Entry 6FKJ (X-ray diffraction, 2.15 A resolution); this record covers chains B and E of the 6 polymer chains in the assembly.

Chain B:
Molecule: Tubulin beta-2B chain
From: Bos taurus
UniProt: Q6B856 (TBB2B_BOVIN); the author numbering skips numbers that UniProt does not, so the offset changes along the chain: 1-42 = UniProt 1-42; 45-360 = UniProt 43-358; 369-455 = UniProt 359-445
Amino-acid sequence (445 residues; row label = number of the first residue in the row; note: 10 numbers in that range are skipped by the numbering (no residue carries them; nothing is unmodelled there)):
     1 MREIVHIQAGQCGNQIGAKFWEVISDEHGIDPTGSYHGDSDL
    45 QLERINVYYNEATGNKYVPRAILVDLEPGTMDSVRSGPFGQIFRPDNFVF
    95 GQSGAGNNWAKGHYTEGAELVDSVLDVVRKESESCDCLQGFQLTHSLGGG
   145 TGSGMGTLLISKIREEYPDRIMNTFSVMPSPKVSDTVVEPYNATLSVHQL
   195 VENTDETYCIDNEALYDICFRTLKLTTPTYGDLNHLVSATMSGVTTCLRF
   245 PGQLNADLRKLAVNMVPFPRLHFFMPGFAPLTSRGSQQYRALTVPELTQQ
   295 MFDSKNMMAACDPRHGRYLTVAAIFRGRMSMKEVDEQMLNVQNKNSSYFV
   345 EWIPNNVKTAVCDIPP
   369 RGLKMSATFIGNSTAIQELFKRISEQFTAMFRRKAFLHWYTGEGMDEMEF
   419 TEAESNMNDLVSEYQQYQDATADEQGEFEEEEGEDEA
Disordered / not traced: 278-281, 439-455
Bound ions: Mg2+: Gln11 (together with GDP); Ca2+ near Glu113 (its only coordinating residue here)
Small-molecule neighbours:
  - kni-10075 (DLW; (5S)-2-[(E)-N-(2-ethoxyphenyl)-C-methyl-carbonimidoyl]-3-oxidanyl-5-phenyl-cyclohex-2-en-1-one): Ile4, Tyr52, Gln136, Asn167, Phe169, Glu200, Tyr202, Val238, Thr239, Cys241, Leu242, Leu248, Leu252, Leu255, Asn258, Met259, Ala316, Ala317, Ile318, Lys352, Thr353, Ala354, Ile378
  - GDP (guanosine-5'-diphosphate): Gly10, Gln11, Cys12, Gln15, Ile16, Asp69, Ala99, Asn101, Ser140, Gly142, Gly143, Gly144, Thr145, Gly146, Ser147, Val171, Pro173, Val177, Asp179, Glu183, Asn206, Leu209, Tyr224, Leu227, Asn228
Curated features (UniProtKB/Swiss-Prot):
  - motif: Met1 to Ile4 (MREI motif)
  - binding site (GTP): Gln11, Glu71, Ser140, Gly144, Thr145, Gly146, Asn206, Asn228
  - binding site (Mg(2+)): Glu71
  - modified residue: Ser40 (Phosphoserine), Thr57 (Phosphothreonine), Lys60 (N6-acetyllysine), Ser174 (Phosphoserine), Thr287 (Phosphothreonine), Thr292 (Phosphothreonine), Arg320 (Omega-N-methylarginine), Glu448 (5-glutamyl polyglutamate)
  - cross-link (Glycyl lysine isopeptide (Lys-Gly)): Lys60 (interchain with G-Cter in ubiquitin), Lys326 (interchain with G-Cter in ubiquitin)
Reported in the primary citation:
  - binding site for kni-10075: Ile4, Tyr52, Gln136, Asn167, Phe169, Glu200, Tyr202, Val238, Thr239, Cys241, Leu242, Leu248, Leu252, Leu255, Asn258, Met259, Ala317, Lys352, Ala354
  - conformationally variable residues (side-chain flip): Leu255

Chain E:
Molecule: Stathmin-4
From: Rattus norvegicus
UniProt: P63043 (STMN4_RAT), isoform P63043-3; residues 3-145 here correspond to UniProt positions 74-216 (UniProt number = residue number + 71)
Amino-acid sequence (143 residues; each row starts with the number of its first residue):
     3 MADMEVIELNKCTSGQSFEVILKPPSFDGVPEFNASLPRRRDPSLEEIQK
    53 KLEAAEERRKYQEAELLKHLAEKREHEREVIQKAIEENNNFIKMAKEKLA
   103 QKMESNKENREAHLAAMLERLQEKDKHAEEVRKNKELKEEASR
Disordered / not traced: 3-5, 28-43, 144-145
Differences from the reference sequence: conflict Met3 (Ile74 in P63043), Ala4 (Ser75 in P63043)
Curated features (UniProtKB/Swiss-Prot):
  - modified residue: Ser19 (Phosphoserine)

Interface between chain B and chain E:
Residue-residue contacts (24):
  His107(B) with Lys75(E), hydrogen bond
  Tyr108(B) with His78(E), hydrogen bond; Glu79(E); Val82(E), hydrophobic; Ile83(E)
  Leu152(B) with Glu79(E)
  Ser155(B) with Leu72(E); Lys75(E); Arg76(E), hydrogen bond
  Lys156(B) with Arg76(E); Glu79(E), salt bridge
  Arg158(B) with Leu68(E)
  Glu159(B) with Leu72(E); Arg76(E), salt bridge
  Gln193(B) with Lys75(E)
  Glu196(B) with His71(E)
  Thr409(B) with Glu89(E)
  Glu411(B) with Val82(E); Ala86(E)
  Gly412(B) with Val82(E); Lys85(E); Ala86(E)
  Asp414(B) with Lys85(E), salt bridge
  Glu417(B) with His78(E), salt bridge
Also at the interface, not in a pair above, chain B (18 interface residues in all): Thr109, Pro162, Gly410, Met413
Also at the interface, not in a pair above, chain E (14 interface residues in all): Glu65, Leu69

Summary:
18 residues of chain B and 14 residues of chain E are in contact, with 3 hydrogen bonds and 4 salt bridges.
Among the polar pairs are Lys156(B)-Glu79(E), Glu159(B)-Arg76(E) and Asp414(B)-Lys85(E). Ligands of chain B:
kni-10075 and GDP. From the paper: a binding site for kni-10075 at Ile4(B), Tyr52(B) and Gln136(B) among
others; conformational variability at Leu255(B).
Here chain B is Tubulin beta-2B chain (Bos taurus) and chain E is Stathmin-4 (Rattus norvegicus). Entry 6FKJ
(Tubulin-TUB075 complex) was determined by X-ray diffraction together with 6FKL from the same study.
